7R0W - chains J and D of the 18 polymer chains in the assembly; structure by electron microscopy, 2.80 A resolution.

[Chain J]
Name: Cytochrome b6-f complex subunit 4
Organism: Synechocystis sp. PCC 6803
Reference sequence: P27589 (PETD_SYNY3); numbering as in UniProt (aligned over 1-160)
Chain sequence (160 residues; row label = number of the first residue in the row):
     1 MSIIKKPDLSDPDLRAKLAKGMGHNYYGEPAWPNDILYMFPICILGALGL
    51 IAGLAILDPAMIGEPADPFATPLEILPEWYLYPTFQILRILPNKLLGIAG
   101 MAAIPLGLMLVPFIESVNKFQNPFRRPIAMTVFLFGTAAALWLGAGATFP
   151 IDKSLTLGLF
Not modelled in the structure: 1

[Chain D]
Name: Rieske domain, PetC
Organism: Synechocystis sp. PCC 6803
Chain sequence (192 residues; each row starts with the number of its first residue):
     1 MLVKILKFRRFIMTQISGSPDVPDLGRRQFMNLLTFGTITGVAAGALYPA
    51 VKYLIPPSSGGSGGGVTAKDALGNDVKVTEFLASHNAGDRVLAQGLKGDP
   101 TYIVVQGDDTIANYGINAVCTHLGCVVPWNASENKFMCPCHGSQYNAEGK
   151 VVRGPAPLSLALAHATVTDDDKLVLSTWTETDFRTDEDPWWA
Not modelled in the structure: 1-20, 169-171
Disulfides: C125-C140

[Interface between chain J and chain D]
Pairs across the interface (18):
  P68(J) - P100(D)
  P68(J) - V126(D)
  F69(J) - A71(D)  hydrophobic
  F69(J) - L92(D)
  F69(J) - A93(D)  hydrophobic
  F69(J) - Q94(D)
  F69(J) - P100(D)  hydrophobic
  F69(J) - V126(D)
  T71(J) - C125(D)
  T71(J) - V126(D)
  L73(J) - P139(D)
  I75(J) - C140(D)  hydrophobic
  R89(J) - H122(D)
  R89(J) - H141(D)
  K94(J) - H122(D)  hydrogen bond
  K94(J) - P155(D)
  K94(J) - P157(D)
  I151(J) - H141(D)
Interface residues without a listed pair, chain J (10 interface residues in all): F85, L88
Interface residues without a listed pair, chain D (14 interface residues in all): T121

[In short]
10 residues of chain J face 14 of chain D across their interface; the contacts include 1 hydrogen bond. The
hydrogen-bonded pair is K94(J)-H122(D).
Here chain J is Cytochrome b6-f complex subunit 4 and chain D is Rieske domain, PetC, both from Synechocystis
sp. PCC 6803. Entry 7R0W (2.8 Angstrom cryo-EM structure of the dimeric cytochrome b6f-PetP complex from
Synechocystis sp. PCC 6803 with ...) was determined by electron microscopy, deposited together with 7ZXY.
